PDB entry 3Q7O | X-ray diffraction, 2.09 A resolution | chain A

[Chain A]
Molecule: Lipoprotein yfgL
Source organism: Escherichia coli
UniProt: P77774 (YFGL_ECOLI); residue numbers follow UniProt; this construct covers 21-392
Amino-acid sequence (376 residues; each row starts with the number of its first residue):
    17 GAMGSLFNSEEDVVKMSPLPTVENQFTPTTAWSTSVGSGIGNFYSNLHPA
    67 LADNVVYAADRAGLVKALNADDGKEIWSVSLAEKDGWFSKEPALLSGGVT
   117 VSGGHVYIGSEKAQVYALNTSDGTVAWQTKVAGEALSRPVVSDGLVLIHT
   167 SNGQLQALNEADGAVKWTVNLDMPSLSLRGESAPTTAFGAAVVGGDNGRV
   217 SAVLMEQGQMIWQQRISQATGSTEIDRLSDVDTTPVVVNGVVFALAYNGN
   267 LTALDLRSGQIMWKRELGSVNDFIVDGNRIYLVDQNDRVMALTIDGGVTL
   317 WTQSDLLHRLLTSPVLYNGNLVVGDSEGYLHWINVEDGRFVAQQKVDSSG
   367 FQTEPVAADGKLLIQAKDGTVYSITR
Unresolved in the structure: 17-20, 237-244
Differences from the reference sequence: expression tag (17-20)
What the authors report for this chain:
  - conformationally variable residues (order/disorder transition): Ser-21 to Asn-40, Ser-233 to Asp-248

[Overview]
From the paper: conformational variability at Ser-21 and Ser-233.
Chain A is Lipoprotein yfgL (Escherichia coli); the structure, The crystal structure of BamB from the BAM
complex in spacegroup P213, was determined by X-ray diffraction together with 3Q7M and 3Q7N from the same
study.
